4QWX - chains L and M of the 28 polymer chains in the assembly; structure by X-ray diffraction, 2.90 A resolution.

[Chain L]
Protein: Proteasome subunit beta type-6
Organism: Saccharomyces cerevisiae
Notes: EC 3.4.25.1
UniProt: P23724 (PSB6_YEAST); residues 1-222 here correspond to UniProt positions 20-241 (UniProt number = residue number + 19)
Sequence (222 residues; numbered 1 to 222; the number before each row is that of its first residue):
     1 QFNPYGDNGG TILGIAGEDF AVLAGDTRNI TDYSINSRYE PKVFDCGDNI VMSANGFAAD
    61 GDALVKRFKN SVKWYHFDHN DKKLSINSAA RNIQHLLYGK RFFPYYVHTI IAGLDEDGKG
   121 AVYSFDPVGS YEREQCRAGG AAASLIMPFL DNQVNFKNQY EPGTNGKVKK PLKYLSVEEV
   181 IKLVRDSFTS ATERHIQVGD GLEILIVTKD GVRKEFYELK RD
Ion coordination: Mg2+: Asp222 (shared with 2 residues of chain V)
Small-molecule neighbours: 04C (1,2,4-trideoxy-4-methyl-2-{[N-(morpholin-4-ylacetyl)-L-alanyl-O-methyl-L-tyrosyl]amino}-1-phenyl-D-xylitol): Arg101, Asp126, Pro127, Val128

[Chain M]
Protein: Proteasome subunit beta type-7
Organism: Saccharomyces cerevisiae
Notes: EC 3.4.25.1
UniProt: P30657 (PSB7_YEAST); residues -12 to 233 here correspond to UniProt positions 21-266 (UniProt number = residue number + 33)
Sequence (246 residues; row label = number of the first residue in the row; numbers below 1 keep their minus sign (Thr-12 is residue -12)):
   -12 TQIANAGASP MVNTQQPIVT GTSVISMKYD NGVIIAADNL GSYGSLLRFN GVERLIPVGD
    48 NTVVGISGDI SDMQHIERLL KDLVTENAYD NPLADAEEAL EPSYIFEYLA TVMYQRRSKM
   108 NPLWNAIIVA GVQSNGDQFL RYVNLLGVTY SSPTLATGFG AHMANPLLRK VVDRESDIPK
   168 TTVQVAEEAI VNAMRVLYYR DARSSRNFSL AIIDKNTGLT FKKNLQVENM KWDFAKDIKG
   228 YGTQKI
Unresolved in the structure: -12 to 0

[How chain L and chain M interact]
Contacting residue pairs (40; chain L residue first):
  Gln1(L) with Thr1(M), hydrogen bond
  Phe2(L) with Thr1(M); Met107(M); Pro109(M), hydrophobic; Trp111(M), hydrophobic; Leu132(M), hydrophobic
  Asn3(L) with Leu133(M)
  Pro4(L) with Arg104(M), hydrogen bond (backbone-side chain); Met107(M), hydrophobic; Leu133(M)
  Tyr5(L) with Arg104(M)
  Asn8(L) with Val135(M)
  Asn29(L) with Tyr137(M)
  Ser34(L) with His149(M), hydrogen bond
  Ile35(L) with Arg156(M), hydrogen bond (backbone-side chain)
  Asn36(L) with Tyr137(M), hydrogen bond; Ser139(M); Arg156(M)
  Ser37(L) with Ser138(M), hydrogen bond (side chain-backbone)
  Glu40(L) with Arg128(M), salt bridge; Tyr137(M); Ser138(M), hydrogen bond (side chain-backbone)
  Phe57(L) with Arg104(M); Leu133(M); Val135(M), hydrophobic
  Ala59(L) with Tyr101(M); Leu133(M); Gly134(M); Val135(M)
  Asp60(L) with Tyr101(M), hydrogen bond; Arg104(M), salt bridge
  Asp62(L) with Thr136(M), hydrogen bond
  Ala63(L) with Tyr101(M)
  Lys66(L) with Glu94(M), salt bridge
  Phe103(L) with Arg104(M); Ser105(M)
  Tyr105(L) with Tyr101(M)
  Glu218(L) with Arg161(M), salt bridge
  Arg221(L) with Asp160(M), salt bridge; Arg161(M)
Also at the interface, not in a pair above, chain L (24 interface residues in all): Gly6, Tyr39
Also at the interface, not in a pair above, chain M (23 interface residues in all): Leu142, Ala148

[Summary]
Chain L and chain M form an interface of 24 and 23 residues respectively, with 9 hydrogen bonds and 5 salt
bridges. Among the polar pairs are Glu40(L)-Arg128(M), Asp60(L)-Arg104(M) and Lys66(L)-Glu94(M). Chain L binds
compound 04C.
Here chain L is Proteasome subunit beta type-6 and chain M is Proteasome subunit beta type-7, both from
Saccharomyces cerevisiae. Entry 4QWX (yCP in complex with the epoxyketone inhibitor ONX 0914) was determined
by X-ray diffraction (same publication as 4QUX, 4QUY, 4QV0, 4QV1, 4QV3, 4QV4 and 42 further entries).
